5FKI - chains 1A and 1B of the 84 polymer chains in the assembly; structure by electron microscopy, 35.00 A resolution (very low resolution: no residue pairs are listed; an interface is given only as per-side residue counts).

Chain 1A:
Molecule: UL31
Source organism: Suid herpesvirus 1
UniProtKB: G3G955 (G3G955_9ALPH); numbering as in UniProt (aligned over 26-271)
Sequence (253 residues; each row starts with the number of its first residue):
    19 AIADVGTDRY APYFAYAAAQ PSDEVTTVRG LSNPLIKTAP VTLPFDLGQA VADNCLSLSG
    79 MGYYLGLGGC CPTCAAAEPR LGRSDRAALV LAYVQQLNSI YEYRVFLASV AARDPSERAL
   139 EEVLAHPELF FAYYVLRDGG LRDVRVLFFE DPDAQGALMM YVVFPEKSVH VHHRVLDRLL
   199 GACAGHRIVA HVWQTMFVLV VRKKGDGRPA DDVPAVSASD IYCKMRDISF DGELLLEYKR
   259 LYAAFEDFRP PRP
Unresolved in the structure: 158-159, 224-228, 271
Construct notes: expression tag (19-25)
Modified residues: Mse79, Mse177, Mse178, Mse214, Mse243 (selenomethionine; parent Met)
Bound ions: Zn2+: C73, C89, C92
What the authors report for this chain:
  - mutagenesis - C73S, C89S, C92S, H188A: abolished binding to UL34 protein (chain 1B)
  - mutagenesis - C88S: unchanged binding to UL34 protein (chain 1B)
  - mutagenesis - Y34A, C88S: unchanged co-localization with UL34 protein (chain 1B)
  - mutagenesis - Y34A: decreased binding to UL34 protein (chain 1B)
  - mutagenesis - Y31A, D71R: abolished co-localization with UL34 protein (chain 1B)

Chain 1B:
Molecule: UL34 protein
Source organism: Suid herpesvirus 1
UniProtKB: G3G8R3 (G3G8R3_9ALPH); residue numbers follow UniProt; this construct covers 2-179
Sequence (179 residues; numbered 1 to 179; the number before each row is that of its first residue):
     1 MSGTLVQRLK LILSGGNLRC SDGETACDPE RPPTRCVFQV HGQDGSNDTF PLEYVLRLMR
    61 SWAHVPCDPY VRVQNTGVSV LFQGFFFRPA DAPLAAITAE HNNVILASTH STGMSLSALD
   121 DIKRAGGVDT RPLRAMMSVS CFVRMPRVQL SFRFMGPDDA SQTQRLLDRA EMRQRSVSR
Unresolved in the structure: 1-3, 23-25, 175-179
Construct notes: initiating methionine (1); conflict Mse172 (Leu in G3G8R3)
Modified residues: Mse1, Mse172 (selenomethionine); Mse59, Mse114, Mse136, Mse137, Mse145, Mse155 (selenomethionine; parent Met)
What the authors report for this chain:
  - mutagenesis - Y54A, R153D: abolished co-localization with UL31 (chain 1A)
  - mutagenesis - Y54A: abolished binding to UL31 (chain 1A)
  - mutagenesis - L167A: decreased binding to UL31 (chain 1A)
  - mutagenesis - F142A: decreased co-localization with UL31 (chain 1A)
  - mutagenesis - L167A: decreased growth with UL31 (chain 1A)
  - mutagenesis - R153D: abolished growth with UL31 (chain 1A)

Chain 1A / chain 1B interface:
At this resolution (35 A) residue pairs are not listed: 24 residues of chain 1A and 28 of chain 1B lie at the interface.
From the paper, about this interface:
  - hot spots on chain 1A (mutagenesis) - Y34A: decreased binding to chain B
  - hot spots on chain 1B (mutagenesis) - F142A: decreased binding to chain A

Summary:
The interface between chain 1A and chain 1B involves 24 residues on one side and 28 on the other. The paper
reports that C73S, C89S and C92S of chain 1A, among others, abolish binding to UL34 protein (chain 1B); Y31A
and D71R of chain 1A abolish co-localization with UL34 protein (chain 1B); 12 substitutions were tested in
all.
Chain 1A is UL31 and chain 1B is UL34 protein, both from Suid herpesvirus 1; the structure, Pseudorabies virus
(PrV) nuclear egress complex proteins fitted as a hexameric lattice into a sub-tomogram average ..., was
determined by electron microscopy (same publication as 5E8C).
